Entry 6CXF (X-ray diffraction, 2.50 A resolution); this record covers chains C and D of the 4 polymer chains in the assembly.

== Chain C ==
Name: Chimeric T cell antigen receptor alpha chain Va14, Va24, Ja18
Source organism: Mus musculus
Sequence (209 residues; each row starts with the number of its first residue; numbering starts at 0):
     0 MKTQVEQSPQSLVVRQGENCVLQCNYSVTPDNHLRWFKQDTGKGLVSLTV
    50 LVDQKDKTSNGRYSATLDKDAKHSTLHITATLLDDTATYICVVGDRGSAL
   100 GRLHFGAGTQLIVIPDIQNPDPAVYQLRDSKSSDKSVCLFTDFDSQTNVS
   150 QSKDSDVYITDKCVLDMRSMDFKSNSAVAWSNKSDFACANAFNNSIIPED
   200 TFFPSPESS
Unresolved in the structure: 0-1, 183-184, 205-208
Disulfides: Cys23-Cys90, Cys137-Cys187
Ion coordination: Na+ site 1: Gln22, Thr108; Na+ site 2: Leu99 (shared with 1 residue of chain A); Na+ site 3: Asp120, Tyr124, Asp141
Ligand contacts: ELS (N-[(2S,3S,4R)-3,4-dihydroxy-8-oxo-8-[(4-pentylphenyl)amino]-1-{[(2S,3R,4S,5R,6R)-3,4,5-trihydroxy-6-(hydroxymethyl)tetr ahydro-2H-pyran-2-yl]oxy}octan-2-yl]hexacosanamide): Pro29, Asp30, Asn31, Asp94, Arg95, Gly96

== Chain D ==
Name: Chimeric T cell antigen receptor beta chain Vb8.2, vb11
Source organism: Mus musculus
Sequence (241 residues; each row starts with the number of its first residue; numbering starts at 0):
     0 MEAAVTQSPRNKVAVTGGKVTLSCNQTNNHNNMYWYRQDTGHGLRLIHYS
    50 YGAGSTEKGDIPDGYKASRPSQENFSLILELATPSQTSVYFCASGDEGYT
   100 QYFGPGTRLLVLEDLRNVTPPKVSLFEPSKAEISHTQKATLVCLATGFYP
   150 DHVELSWWVNGKEVHSGVCTDPQPLKEQPALNDSRYSLSSRLRVSATFWQ
   200 NPRNHFRCQVQFYGLSENDEWTQDRAKPVTQIVSAEAWGRA
Unresolved in the structure: 0-1
Disulfides: Cys23-Cys91, Cys142-Cys207
Ion coordination: Na+ site 1: Arg36, Gly42; Na+ site 2: His151, Tyr212; Na+ site 3: Trp157 (shared with 1 residue of chain A)

== Chain C / chain D interface ==
Pairs across the interface (95; chain C residue first):
  Asn31(C) with Tyr98(D)
  His32(C) with Tyr98(D)
  Arg34(C) with Tyr98(D); Thr99(D)
  Gln38(C) with Gln37(D), hydrogen bond; Phe90(D)
  Gly41(C) with Arg107(D)
  Lys42(C) with Phe90(D)
  Leu44(C) with Phe102(D), hydrophobic
  Val51(C) with Tyr98(D)
  Ile89(C) with Gln37(D)
  Arg95(C) with Tyr98(D)
  Gly96(C) with Tyr98(D)
  Ser97(C) with Glu96(D); Gly97(D); Tyr98(D)
  Ala98(C) with Asn31(D); Tyr33(D); Asp95(D); Glu96(D), hydrogen bond (backbone-backbone); Gly97(D), hydrogen bond (backbone-backbone); Tyr98(D)
  Arg101(C) with Leu45(D); Tyr48(D), hydrogen bond; Asp59(D), salt bridge
  Leu102(C) with Tyr35(D); Gln100(D)
  Phe104(C) with Tyr35(D), hydrophobic; Gly42(D); Leu43(D); Phe102(D), hydrophobic
  Gly105(C) with Gly42(D)
  Ala106(C) with Gly40(D); His41(D); Gly42(D)
  Asp120(C) with His134(D), salt bridge
  Tyr124(C) with Ser128(D); Ala130(D); Glu131(D); His134(D)
  Gln125(C) with Ser128(D)
  Leu126(C) with Phe125(D); Glu126(D); Thr139(D); Val141(D), hydrophobic
  Arg127(C) with Phe125(D); Glu126(D), hydrogen bond (backbone-backbone)
  Asp128(C) with Ser123(D), hydrogen bond; Leu124(D); Phe125(D)
  Ser129(C) with Leu124(D), hydrogen bond (backbone-backbone); Glu126(D); Glu235(D)
  Lys130(C) with Glu235(D), salt bridge
  Lys134(C) with Phe125(D)
  Ser135(C) with Phe125(D)
  Val136(C) with Phe125(D), hydrophobic; Leu143(D), hydrophobic
  Leu138(C) with Thr139(D)
  Thr140(C) with Arg192(D)
  Asp141(C) with Thr135(D); Arg192(D), salt bridge
  Tyr157(C) with Leu174(D), hydrophobic; Glu176(D), hydrogen bond (side chain-backbone); Gln177(D)
  Ile158(C) with Leu174(D)
  Thr159(C) with Asp170(D); Ser188(D); Arg190(D), hydrogen bond
  Asp160(C) with Arg190(D)
  Cys162(C) with Cys168(D), disulfide; Thr169(D)
  Val163(C) with Cys168(D)
  Leu164(C) with Gly166(D); Val167(D); Cys168(D), hydrophobic; Arg192(D)
  Asp165(C) with Ser165(D); Gly166(D), hydrogen bond (backbone-backbone)
  Met166(C) with Lys137(D); Ser165(D); Arg192(D); Val193(D)
  Arg167(C) with Ser165(D), hydrogen bond (backbone-side chain)
  Met169(C) with Lys137(D); Ser194(D)
  Phe171(C) with Lys137(D); Arg192(D)
  Ser173(C) with Arg192(D), hydrogen bond
  Ser175(C) with Arg190(D), hydrogen bond
  Ala176(C) with Arg190(D)
  Val177(C) with Arg190(D)
  Trp179(C) with Leu143(D), hydrophobic; Ser186(D)
  Pro203(C) with Ala130(D), hydrophobic
Also at the interface, not in a pair above, chain C (56 interface residues in all): Phe36, Gly43, Val49, Leu99, Ser168, Phe201
Also at the interface, not in a pair above, chain D (54 interface residues in all): Tyr50, Pro104, Pro127, Lys175, Ala236
Disulfides between the chains: Cys162(C)-Cys168(D)

== Summary ==
56 residues of chain C face 54 of chain D across their interface; the contacts include 1 disulfide bond, 13
hydrogen bonds and 4 salt bridges. Polar pairs include Arg101(C)-Asp59(D), Asp120(C)-His134(D) and
Lys130(C)-Glu235(D). Chain C binds compound ELS.
Chain C is Chimeric T cell antigen receptor alpha chain Va14, Va24, Ja18 and chain D is Chimeric T cell
antigen receptor beta chain Vb8.2, vb11, both from Mus musculus; the structure, Structure of alpha-GSA[26,P5p]
bound by CD1d and in complex with the Va14Vb8.2 TCR, was determined by X-ray diffraction (same publication as
6C5M, 6C69, 6C6A, 6C6C, 6C6E, 6C6H and 10 further entries).
